7BGB - chains J and B of the 10 polymer chains in the assembly; structure by electron microscopy, 3.40 A resolution.

== Chain J ==
Molecule: H/ACA ribonucleoprotein complex subunit 3
Organism: Homo sapiens
UniProt: Q9NPE3 (NOP10_HUMAN); numbering as in UniProt (aligned over 1-64)
Sequence (64 residues; numbered 1 to 64; the number before each row is that of its first residue):
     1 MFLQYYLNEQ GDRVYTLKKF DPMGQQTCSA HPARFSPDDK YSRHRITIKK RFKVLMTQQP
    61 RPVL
Curated features (UniProtKB/Swiss-Prot):
  - natural variant: Tyr-6 (Y6C: In PFBMFT9; uncertain significance), Thr-16 (T16M: In CHINE2), Arg-34 (R34W: In DKCB1)

== Chain B ==
Molecule: 451-nt RNA strand
Organism: Homo sapiens
Sequence (451 nucleotides; row label = number of the first residue in the row):
     1 GGGUUGCGGA GGGUGGGCCU GGGAGGGGUG GUGGCCAUUU UUUGUCUAAC CCUAACUGAG
    61 AAGGGCGUAG GCGCCGUGCU UUUGCUCCCC GCGCGCUGUU UUUCUCGCUG ACUUUCAGCG
   121 GGCGGAAAAG CCUCGGCCUG CCGCCUUCCA CCGUUCAUUC UAGAGCAAAC AAAAAAUGUC
   181 AGCUGCUGGC CCGUUCGCCC CUCCCGGGGA CCUGCGGCGG GUCGCCUGCC CAGCCCCCGA
   241 ACCCCGCCUG GAGGCCGCGG UCGGCCCGGG GCUUCUCCGG AGGCACCCAC UGCCACCGCG
   301 AAGAGUUGGG CUCUGUCAGC CGCGGGUCUC UCGGGGGCGA GGGCGAGGUU CAGGCCUUUC
   361 AGGCCGCAGG AAGAGGAACG GAGCGAGUCC CCGCGCGCGG CGCGAUUCCC UGAGCUGUGG
   421 GACGUGCACC CAGGACUCGG CUCACACAUG C
Not modelled in the structure: 1-210, 219-361, 393-396, 450-451
Reported in the primary citation:
  - contacts within the chain: A377/C447 (pi stacking)
  - mutagenesis - G414C: abolished binding to Telomerase Cajal body protein 1 (citing earlier work)
  - mutagenesis - U418C: decreased expression (citing earlier work)

== Chain J / chain B interface ==
Residue-residue contacts - 5 pairs, chain J then chain B:
  Arg-34(J) / G402(B)  salt bridge to the phosphate
  Arg-34(J) / G419(B)  salt bridge to the phosphate
  Ser-36(J) / C401(B)  phosphate contact
  Ser-36(J) / G402(B)  phosphate contact
  Asp-38(J) / C401(B)  sugar contact
Interface residues without a listed pair, chain J (4 interface residues in all): Pro-37
Interface residues without a listed pair, chain B (4 interface residues in all): U418

== In short ==
The chain J/chain B interface involves 4 residues from each chain; the contacts include 2 salt bridges. Polar
pairs include Arg-34(J)/G402(B) and Arg-34(J)/G419(B). The paper reports that G414C of chain B abolishes
binding to Telomerase Cajal body protein 1; contacts within the chain involving A377(B) and C447(B).
Here chain J is H/ACA ribonucleoprotein complex subunit 3 and chain B is a 451-nt RNA strand, both from Homo
sapiens. Entry 7BGB (The H/ACA RNP lobe of human telomerase) was determined by electron microscopy (same
publication as 7BG9).
